3HOU - chains B and C of the 15 polymer chains in the assembly; structure by X-ray diffraction, 3.20 A resolution.

[Chain B]
Molecule: DNA-directed RNA polymerase II subunit RPB2
From: Saccharomyces cerevisiae
Notes: EC 2.7.7.6
UniProtKB: P08518 (RPB2_YEAST); residues 1-1224 here = UniProt positions 1-1224
Sequence (1224 residues; numbered 1 to 1224; the number before each row is that of its first residue):
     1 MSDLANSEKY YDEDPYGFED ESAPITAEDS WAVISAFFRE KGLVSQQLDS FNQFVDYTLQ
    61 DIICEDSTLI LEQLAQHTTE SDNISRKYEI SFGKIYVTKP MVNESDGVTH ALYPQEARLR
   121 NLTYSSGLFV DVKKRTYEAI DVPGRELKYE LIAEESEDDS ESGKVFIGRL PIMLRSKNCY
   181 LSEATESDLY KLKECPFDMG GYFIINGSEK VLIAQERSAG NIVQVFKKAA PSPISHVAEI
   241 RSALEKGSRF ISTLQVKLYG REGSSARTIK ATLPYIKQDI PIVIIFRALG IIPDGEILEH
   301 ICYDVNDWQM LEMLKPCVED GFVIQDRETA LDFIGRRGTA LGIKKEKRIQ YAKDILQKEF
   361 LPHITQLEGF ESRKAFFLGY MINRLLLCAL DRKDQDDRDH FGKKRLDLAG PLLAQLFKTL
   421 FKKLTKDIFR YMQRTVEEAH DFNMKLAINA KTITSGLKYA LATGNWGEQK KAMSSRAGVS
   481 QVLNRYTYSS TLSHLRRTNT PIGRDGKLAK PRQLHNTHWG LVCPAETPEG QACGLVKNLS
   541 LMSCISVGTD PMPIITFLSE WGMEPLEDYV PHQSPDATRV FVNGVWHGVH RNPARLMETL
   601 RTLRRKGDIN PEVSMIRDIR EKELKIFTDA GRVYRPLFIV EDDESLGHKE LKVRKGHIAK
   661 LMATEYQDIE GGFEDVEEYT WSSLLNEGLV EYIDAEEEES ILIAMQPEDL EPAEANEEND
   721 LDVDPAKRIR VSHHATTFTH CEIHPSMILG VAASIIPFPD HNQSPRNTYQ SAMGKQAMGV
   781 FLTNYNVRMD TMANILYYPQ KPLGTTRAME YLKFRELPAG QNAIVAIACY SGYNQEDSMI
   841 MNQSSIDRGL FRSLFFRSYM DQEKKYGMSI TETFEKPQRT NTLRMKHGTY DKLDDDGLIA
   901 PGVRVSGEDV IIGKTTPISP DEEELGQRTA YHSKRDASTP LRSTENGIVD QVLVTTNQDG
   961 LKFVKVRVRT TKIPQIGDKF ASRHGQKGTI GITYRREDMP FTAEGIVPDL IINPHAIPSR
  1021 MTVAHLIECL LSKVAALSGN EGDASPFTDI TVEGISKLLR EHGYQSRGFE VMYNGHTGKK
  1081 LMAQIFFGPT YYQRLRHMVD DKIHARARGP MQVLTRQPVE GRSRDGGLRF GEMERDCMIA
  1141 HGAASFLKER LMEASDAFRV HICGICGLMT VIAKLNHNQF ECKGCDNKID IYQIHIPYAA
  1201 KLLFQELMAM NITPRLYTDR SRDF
Disordered / not traced: 1-19, 71-89, 135-163, 337-344, 438-445, 471, 503-507, 669-677, 716-721, 881-883, 920-932
Metal / ion sites: Zn2+: Cys1163, Cys1166, Cys1182, Cys1185

[Chain C]
Molecule: DNA-directed RNA polymerase II subunit RPB3
From: Saccharomyces cerevisiae
Notes: EC 2.7.7.6
UniProtKB: P16370 (RPB3_YEAST); numbering as in UniProt (aligned over 1-318)
Sequence (318 residues; each row starts with the number of its first residue):
     1 MSEEGPQVKI REASKDNVDF ILSNVDLAMA NSLRRVMIAE IPTLAIDSVE VETNTTVLAD
    61 EFIAHRLGLI PLQSMDIEQL EYSRDCFCED HCDKCSVVLT LQAFGESEST TNVYSKDLVI
   121 VSNLMGRNIG HPIIQDKEGN GVLICKLRKG QELKLTCVAK KGIAKEHAKW GPAAAIEFEY
   181 DPWNKLKHTD YWYEQDSAKE WPQSKNCEYE DPPNEGDPFD YKAQADTFYM NVESVGSIPV
   241 DQVVVRGIDT LQKKVASILL ALTQMDQDKV NFASGDNNTA SNMLGSNEDV MMTGAEQDPY
   301 SNASQMGNTG SGGYDNAW
Disordered / not traced: 1-2, 269-318
Curated features (UniProtKB/Swiss-Prot):
  - binding site (Zn(2+)): Cys86, Cys88, Cys92, Cys95
  - modified residue: Ser2 (N-acetylserine)
  - natural variant: Ala30 (A30D: In mutant RPB3-1)
  - mutagenesis: Lys9 (K9E: Transcript termination readthrough)
Metal / ion sites: Zn2+: Cys86, Cys88, Cys92, Cys95

[How chain B and chain C interact]
Contacting residue pairs (78; chain B residue first):
  Asn786(B) with Val57(C)
  Tyr797(B) with Glu61(C); Phe62(C)
  Tyr798(B) with Phe62(C), hydrophobic; Arg66(C), hydrogen bond
  Ser844(B) with Ala168(C)
  Asp847(B) with His65(C), hydrogen bond (backbone-side chain); His167(C), salt bridge; Ala168(C), hydrogen bond (side chain-backbone)
  Arg848(B) with His65(C); Leu69(C); Ala168(C)
  Gly849(B) with His65(C), hydrogen bond (backbone-side chain)
  Arg852(B) with His65(C)
  Arg969(B) with Ala59(C); Asp60(C), salt bridge; Glu61(C), salt bridge
  Thr971(B) with Glu61(C), hydrogen bond
  Arg995(B) with Lys165(C)
  Arg996(B) with Arg34(C); Ile38(C); Ala174(C); Ala175(C)
  Glu997(B) with Arg34(C), hydrogen bond (backbone-side chain); Arg35(C); Ala39(C)
  Asp998(B) with Arg35(C), salt bridge
  Phe1001(B) with Arg34(C); Phe178(C), hydrophobic
  Ala1003(B) with Glu177(C); Phe178(C), hydrogen bond (backbone-backbone); Glu179(C)
  Glu1004(B) with Glu177(C)
  Gly1005(B) with Ile176(C)
  Arg1060(B) with Lys199(C), hydrogen bond (side chain-backbone); Glu200(C); Pro202(C)
  Gly1063(B) with Pro202(C)
  Tyr1064(B) with Pro202(C)
  Gln1065(B) with Glu200(C); Trp201(C); Pro202(C)
  Arg1067(B) with Trp192(C); Glu194(C), salt bridge
  Phe1069(B) with Trp192(C), hydrophobic; Trp201(C)
  Glu1070(B) with Trp201(C)
  Tyr1073(B) with Phe178(C); Glu179(C); Tyr180(C), hydrophobic
  Gly1075(B) with Asn31(C); Arg34(C); Arg35(C), hydrogen bond (backbone-side chain)
  His1076(B) with Asn31(C), hydrogen bond (backbone-side chain)
  Thr1077(B) with Leu27(C); Asn31(C), hydrogen bond (backbone-side chain)
  Gly1078(B) with Leu27(C); Asn31(C); Phe178(C); Tyr180(C)
  Lys1079(B) with Leu27(C); Tyr180(C); His188(C)
  Lys1080(B) with Tyr180(C), hydrogen bond (backbone-side chain); Asp181(C), hydrogen bond (side chain-backbone); His188(C); Thr189(C)
  Leu1081(B) with His188(C); Thr189(C), hydrogen bond (backbone-side chain)
  Met1082(B) with Lys187(C); His188(C); Thr189(C); Asp190(C), hydrogen bond (backbone-backbone)
  Gln1084(B) with Thr189(C); Asp190(C), hydrogen bond (side chain-backbone); Tyr191(C), hydrogen bond (side chain-backbone); Trp192(C); Trp201(C)
Interface residues without a listed pair, chain B (40 interface residues in all): Tyr785, Thr970, Met999, Ser1066, Val1071

[Summary]
40 residues of chain B face 36 of chain C across their interface; the contacts include 17 hydrogen bonds and 5
salt bridges. Polar contacts include Asp847(B)-His167(C), Arg969(B)-Asp60(C) and Arg969(B)-Glu61(C). UniProt
lists 4 Zn2+-binding residues and one mutagenesis site on chain C.
Chain B is DNA-directed RNA polymerase II subunit RPB2 and chain C is DNA-directed RNA polymerase II subunit
RPB3, both from Saccharomyces cerevisiae; the structure, Complete RNA polymerase II elongation complex I with
a T-U mismatch, was determined by X-ray diffraction, deposited together with 3HOV, 3HOW, 3HOX, 3HOY and 3HOZ.
